PDB entry 6MHG | electron microscopy, 3.57 A resolution | chains E and K of the 23 polymer chains in the assembly

# Chain E
Name: circumsporozoite protein
Organism: Plasmodium falciparum
Notes: fragment: shortened construct
Sequence (278 residues; each row starts with the number of its first residue; numbers below 1 keep their minus sign (Tyr-76 is residue -76)):
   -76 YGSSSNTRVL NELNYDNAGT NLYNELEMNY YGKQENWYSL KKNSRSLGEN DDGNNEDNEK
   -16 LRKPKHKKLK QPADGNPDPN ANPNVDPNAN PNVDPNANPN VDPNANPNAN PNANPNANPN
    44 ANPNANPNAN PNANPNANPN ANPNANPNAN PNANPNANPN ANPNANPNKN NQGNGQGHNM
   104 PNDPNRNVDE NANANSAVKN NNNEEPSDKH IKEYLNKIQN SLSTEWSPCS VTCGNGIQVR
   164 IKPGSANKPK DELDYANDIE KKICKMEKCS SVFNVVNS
Disordered / not traced: -76 to 0, 91-201

# Chain K
Name: Fab311 heavy chain
Organism: Homo sapiens
Reference sequence: V9HW68 (V9HW68_HUMAN); residues 103-217 here correspond to UniProt positions 130-244 (UniProt number = residue number + 27)
Sequence (225 residues; row label = number of the first residue in the row; a row labelled like 82A-82C holds insertion residues (82A, then the next letters in order)):
     1 EVQLVESGGG VVPPGRSLRL SCATSGFTFS NYGMHWVRQA PGKGLEWVAI IW
   52A Y
    53 DGSRNFYAAS VEGRFTISRD NSKNTLYLQM
82A-82C NSL
    83 RVEDTAVYYC ARAAYYDT
100A-100D SGYG
   101 DYWGQGTLVT VSSASTKGPS VFPLAPSSKS TSGGTAALGC LVKDYFPEPV TVSWNSGALT
   161 SGVHTFPAVL QSSGLYSLSS VVTVPSSSLG TQTYICNVNH KPSNTKVDKK VEPKSCD
Disordered / not traced: 1, 114-217
Disulfides: Cys22-Cys92

# How chain E and chain K interact
Pairs across the interface - 23 pairs, chain E then chain K:
  Val8(E) with Arg56(K); Phe58(K), hydrophobic
  Asp9(E) with Phe58(K)
  Pro10(E) with Phe58(K)
  Asn11(E) with Tyr97(K); Thr100(K), hydrogen bond (side chain-backbone); Ser100A(K); Gly100B(K)
  Ala12(E) with Trp52(K), hydrophobic; Tyr97(K)
  Asn13(E) with Tyr97(K)
  Pro14(E) with Tyr32(K); Gly33(K), hydrogen bond (backbone-backbone); Trp52(K), hydrophobic; Tyr52A(K)
  Asn15(E) with Asn31(K); Tyr32(K); Gly33(K), hydrogen bond (side chain-backbone); Tyr52A(K); Ala95(K)
  Val16(E) with Ser30(K); Asn31(K); Tyr52A(K), hydrophobic
Other interface residues (no listed pair), chain K (15 interface residues in all): Ile50, Ala96

# In short
Chain E and chain K form an interface of 9 and 15 residues respectively, with 3 hydrogen bonds. Polar contacts
include Asn11(E)-Thr100(K), Asn15(E)-Gly33(K) and Pro14(E)-Gly33(K).
Chain E is circumsporozoite protein (Plasmodium falciparum) and chain K is Fab311 heavy chain (Homo sapiens);
the structure, Cryo-EM structure of the circumsporozoite protein of Plasmodium falciparum with a
vaccine-elicited antibody reveals maturation of ..., was determined by electron microscopy (same publication
as 6MB3).
